9CVT - chains D and I of the 6 polymer chains in the assembly; structure by electron microscopy, 4.41 A resolution (low resolution: residue-level contacts below are approximate; hydrogen-bond / salt-bridge calls are withheld).

== Chain D ==
Protein: Histone doublet H4-H3
Reference sequence: A0A097I2D0 (H4H3_MELV); residues 1-216 here = UniProt positions 1-216
Sequence (216 residues; row label = number of the first residue in the row):
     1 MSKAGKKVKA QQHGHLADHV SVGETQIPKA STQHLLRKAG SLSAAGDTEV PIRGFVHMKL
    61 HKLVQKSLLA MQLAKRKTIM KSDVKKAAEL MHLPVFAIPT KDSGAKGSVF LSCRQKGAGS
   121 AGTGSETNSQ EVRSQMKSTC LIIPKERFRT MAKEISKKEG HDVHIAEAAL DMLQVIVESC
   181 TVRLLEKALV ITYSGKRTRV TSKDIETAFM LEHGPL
Unresolved in the structure: 1-14, 101-130, 213-216

== Chain I ==
Molecule: Widom 601 Strand 1
From: synthetic construct
Sequence (147 nucleotides; numbered -73 to 73; the number before each row is that of its first residue; numbers below 1 keep their minus sign (DA-73 is residue -73)):
   -73 ATCTGAGAAT CCGGTGCCGA GGCCGCTCAA TTGGTCGTAG ACAGCTCTAG CACCGCTTAA
   -13 ACGCACGTAC GCGCTGTCCC CCGCGTTTTA ACCGCCAAGG GGATTACTCC CTAGTCTCCA
    47 GGCACGTGTC AGATATATAC ATCCGAT
Unresolved in the structure: -73 to -43, 49-73

== How chain D and chain I interact ==
Pairs across the interface (17; chain D residue first):
  Pro28(D) - DA-13(I)
  Pro28(D) - DC-12(I)
  Lys29(D) - DC-12(I)
  Ala30(D) - DA-13(I)
  Ala30(D) - DC-12(I)
  His34(D) - DA-13(I)
  Lys75(D) - DA-33(I)
  Lys153(D) - DC-23(I)
  His164(D) - DG-24(I)
  His164(D) - DC-23(I)
  Ile165(D) - DG-24(I)
  Ile165(D) - DC-23(I)
  Ala166(D) - DG-24(I)
  Arg197(D) - DG-3(I)
  Arg197(D) - DC-2(I)
  Thr198(D) - DG-3(I)
  Arg199(D) - DG-3(I)
Other interface residues (no listed pair), chain I (9 interface residues in all): DA-22, DC-4

== Summary ==
Chain D and chain I form an interface of 12 and 9 residues respectively.
Here chain D is Histone doublet H4-H3 and chain I is Widom 601 Strand 1 (synthetic construct). Entry 9CVT
(Melbournevirus Mini variant Nucleosome) was determined by electron microscopy.
